Entry 2P41 (X-ray diffraction, 1.80 A resolution); this record covers chain A.

== Chain A ==
Molecule: type II methyltransferase
Organism: Dengue virus 2
Notes: EC 2.7.7.48
UniProt: Q9WLZ8 (Q9WLZ8_9FLAV); residues 4-296 here correspond to UniProt positions 2495-2787 (UniProt number = residue number + 2491)
Chain sequence (305 residues; row label = number of the first residue in the row; numbers below 1 keep their minus sign (Met-8 is residue -8)):
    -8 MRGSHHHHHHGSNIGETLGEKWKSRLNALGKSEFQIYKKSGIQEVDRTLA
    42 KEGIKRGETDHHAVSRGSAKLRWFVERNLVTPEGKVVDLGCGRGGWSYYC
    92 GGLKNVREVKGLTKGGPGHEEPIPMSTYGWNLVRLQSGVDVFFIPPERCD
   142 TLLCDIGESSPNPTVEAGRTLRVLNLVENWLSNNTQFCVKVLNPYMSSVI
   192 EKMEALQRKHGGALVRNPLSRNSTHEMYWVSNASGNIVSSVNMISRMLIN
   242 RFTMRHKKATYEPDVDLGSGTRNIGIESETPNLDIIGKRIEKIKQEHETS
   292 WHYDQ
Not modelled in the structure: -8 to 5, 265-296
Construct notes: expression tag (-8 to 3)
Residues lining bound ligands:
  - G1G (7-methyl-guanosine-5'-triphosphate-5'-(2'-O-methyl)-guanosine): Lys14, Leu17, Asn18, Ala19, Leu20, Lys22, Phe25, Lys29, Ser150, Ser151, Pro152, Glu157, Ser214
  - S-adenosylhomocysteine (SAH): Ser56, Gly58, Ser59, Gly81, Cys82, Gly83, Arg84, Gly85, Gly86, Trp87, Leu103, Thr104, Lys105, His110, Glu111, Val130, Asp131, Val132, Phe133, Asp146, Ile147

== Summary ==
Ligands of chain A: compound G1G and S-adenosylhomocysteine.
Chain A is type II methyltransferase (Dengue virus 2); the structure, Crystal Structure of Dengue
Methyltransferase in Complex with 7MeGpppG2'OMe and S-Adenosyl-L-homocysteine, was determined by X-ray
diffraction, deposited together with 2P3L, 2P3O, 2P3Q and 2P40.
